PDB entry 3MV9 | X-ray diffraction, 2.70 A resolution | chains A and E of the 5 polymer chains in the assembly

[Chain A]
Name: HLA class I histocompatibility antigen, B-35 alpha chain
Organism: Homo sapiens
Notes: fragment: Extracellular domain
UniProtKB: P30685 (1B35_HUMAN); residues 1-276 here correspond to UniProt positions 25-300 (UniProt number = residue number + 24)
Sequence (276 residues; row label = number of the first residue in the row):
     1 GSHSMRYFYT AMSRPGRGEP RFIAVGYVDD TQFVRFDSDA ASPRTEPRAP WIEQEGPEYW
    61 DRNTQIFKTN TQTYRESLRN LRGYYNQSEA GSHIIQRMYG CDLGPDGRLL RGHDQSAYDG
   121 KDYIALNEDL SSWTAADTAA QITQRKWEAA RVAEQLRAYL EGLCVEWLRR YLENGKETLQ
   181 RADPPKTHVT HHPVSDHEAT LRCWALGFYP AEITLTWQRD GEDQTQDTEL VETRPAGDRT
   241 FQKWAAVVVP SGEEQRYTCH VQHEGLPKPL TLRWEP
Disulfides: Cys101-Cys164, Cys203-Cys259

[Chain E]
Name: beta chain of the TK3 TCR
Organism: Homo sapiens
Sequence (241 residues; each row starts with the number of its first residue; note: 13 numbers in that range are skipped by the numbering (no residue carries them; nothing is unmodelled there)):
     1 DSGVTQTPKH LITATGQRVT LRCSPRSGDL S
    39 VYWYQQSLDQ GLQFLIAYYN GEE
    66 RAKGNIL
    74 ERFSAQQF
    83 PDLHSELNLS SLELGDSALY FCASSARSGE LFFGEGSRLT VLEDLKNVFP PEVAVFEPSE
   143 AEISHTQKAT LVCLATGFYP DHVELSWWVN GKEVHSGVCT DPQPLKEQPA LNDSRYALSS
   203 RLRVSATFWQ NPRNHFRCQV QFYGLSENDE WTQDRAKPVT QIVSAEAWGR AD
Disulfides: Cys23-Cys104, Cys155-Cys220

[Interface between chain A and chain E]
Contacting residue pairs (5):
  Gln72(A) with Glu60(E); Arg66(E)
  Ala149(A) with Arg109(E)
  Ala150(A) with Arg109(E)
  Arg151(A) with Ser110(E), hydrogen bond (side chain-backbone)
Interface residues without a listed pair, chain A (7 interface residues in all): Thr69, Glu76, Gln155
Interface residues without a listed pair, chain E (7 interface residues in all): Tyr57, Asn58, Gly111

[In short]
The chain A/chain E interface involves 7 residues from each chain, with 1 hydrogen bond. Its one
hydrogen-bonded contact is Arg151(A)-Ser110(E).
Chain A is HLA class I histocompatibility antigen, B-35 alpha chain and chain E is beta chain of the TK3 TCR,
both from Homo sapiens; the structure, Crystal Structure of the TK3-Gln55Ala TCR in complex with
HLA-B*3501/HPVG, was determined by X-ray diffraction (same publication as 3MV7 and 3MV8).
